PDB entry 8XQT | electron microscopy, 2.94 A resolution | chains A and R of the 5 polymer chains in the assembly

[Chain A]
Protein: Guanine nucleotide-binding protein G(i) subunit alpha-1
From: Homo sapiens
Reference sequence: P63096 (GNAI1_HUMAN); numbering as in UniProt (aligned over 1-354)
Amino-acid sequence (370 residues; each row starts with the number of its first residue; numbers below 1 keep their minus sign (Met-15 is residue -15)):
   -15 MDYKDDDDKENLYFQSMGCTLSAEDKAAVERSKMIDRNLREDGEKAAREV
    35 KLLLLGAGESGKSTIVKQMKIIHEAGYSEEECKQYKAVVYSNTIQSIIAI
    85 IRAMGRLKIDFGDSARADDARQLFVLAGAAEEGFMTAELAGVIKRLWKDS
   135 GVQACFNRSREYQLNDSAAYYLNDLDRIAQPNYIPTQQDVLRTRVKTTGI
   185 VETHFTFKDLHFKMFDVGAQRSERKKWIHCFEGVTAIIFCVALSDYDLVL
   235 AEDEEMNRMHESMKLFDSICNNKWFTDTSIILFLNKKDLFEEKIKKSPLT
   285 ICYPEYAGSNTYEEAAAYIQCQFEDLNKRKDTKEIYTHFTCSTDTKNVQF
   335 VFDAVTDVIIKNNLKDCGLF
Not modelled in the structure: -15 to 2, 55-181
Construct notes: initiating methionine (-15); expression tag (-14 to 0); conflict Ala203 (Gly in P63096), Ser326 (Ala in P63096)

[Chain R]
Protein: Exo-alpha-sialidase, Taste receptor type 2 member 14, LgBiT
From: Clostridium perfringens
Notes: EC 3.2.1.18
Reference sequence: chimeric construct of Q59310, Q9NYV8: residues -455 to -4 from Q59310 (Q59310_CLOPF) positions 243-694 (UniProt number = residue number + 698); residues 2-317 from Q9NYV8 positions 2-317 (same numbers)
Amino-acid sequence (990 residues; row label = number of the first residue in the row; numbers below 1 keep their minus sign (Met-499 is residue -499)):
  -499 MKTIIALSYIFCLVFADYKDDDDAHHHHHHHHHHENLYFQSGRAVEGAVK
  -449 TEPVDLFHPGFLNSSNYRIPALFKTKEGTLIASIDARRHGGADAPNNDID
  -399 TAVRRSEDGGKTWDEGQIIMDYPDKSSVIDTTLIQDDETGRIFLLVTHFP
  -349 SKYGFWNAGLGSGFKNIDGKEYLCLYDSSGKEFTVRENVVYDKDSNKTEY
  -299 TTNALGDLFKNGTKIDNINSSTAPLKAKGTSYINLVYSDDDGKTWSEPQN
  -249 INFQVKKDWMKFLGIAPGRGIQIKNGEHKGRIVVPVYYTNEKGKQSSAVI
  -199 YSDDSGKNWTIGESPNDNRKLENGKIINSKTLSDDAPQLTECQVVEMPNG
  -149 QLKLFMRNLSGYLNIATSFDGGATWDETVEKDTNVLEPYCQLSVINYSQK
   -99 VDGKDAVIFSNPNARSRSNGTVRIGLINQVGTYENGEPKYEFDWKYNKLV
   -49 KPGYYAYSCLTELSNGNIGLLYEGTPSEEMSYIEMNLKYLESGANKGSAG
     1 SGGVIKSIFTFVLIVEFIIGNLGNSFIALVNCIDWVKGRKISSVDRILTA
    51 LAISRISLVWLIFGSWCVSVFFPALFATEKMFRMLTNIWTVINHFSVWLA
   101 TGLGTFYFLKIANFSNSIFLYLKWRVKKVVLVLLLVTSVFLFLNIALINI
   151 HINASINGYRRNKTCSSDSSNFTRFSSLIVLTSTVFIFIPFTLSLAMFLL
   201 LIFSMWKHRKKMQHTVKISGDASTKAHRGVKSVITFFLLYAIFSLSFFIS
   251 VWTSERLEENLIILSQVMGMAYPSCHSCVLILGNKKLRQASLSVLLWLRY
   301 MFKDGEPSGHKEFRESSGSGSSGSGSSGSGSSVFTLEDFVGDWEQTAAYN
   351 LDQVLEQGGVSSLLQNLAVSVTPIQRIVRSGENALKIDIHVIIPYEGLSA
   401 DQMAQIEEVFKVVYPVDDHHFKVILPYGTLVIDGVTPNMLNYFGRPYEGI
   451 AVFDGKKITVTGTLWNGNKIIDERLITPDGSMLFRVTINS
Not modelled in the structure: -499 to 1, 159-171, 217-227, 300-490
Construct notes: initiating methionine (-499); expression tag (-498 to -456); conflict Ser-305 (Gly393 in Q59310); linker (-3 to 1)

[How chain A and chain R interact]
Contacting residue pairs - 25 pairs, chain A then chain R:
  Glu28(A) with Trp124(R)
  Arg32(A) with Trp124(R)
  Phe334(A) with Thr215(R)
  Asp337(A) with Lys211(R), salt bridge; Met212(R); Thr215(R)
  Thr340(A) with His208(R)
  Asp341(A) with His208(R)
  Ile344(A) with Asn113(R); Met205(R), hydrophobic; His208(R)
  Asn347(A) with Lys110(R), hydrogen bond (side chain-backbone); Lys123(R)
  Leu348(A) with Ile111(R), hydrophobic
  Asp350(A) with Lys110(R)
  Cys351(A) with Val44(R); Phe106(R), hydrophobic; Tyr107(R); Lys110(R); Ile111(R), hydrophobic
  Gly352(A) with Asn284(R); Lys285(R), hydrogen bond (backbone-backbone)
  Leu353(A) with Tyr107(R); Gly283(R)
  Phe354(A) with Lys285(R)
Interface residues without a listed pair, chain A (16 interface residues in all): Thr321, Gln333
Interface residues without a listed pair, chain R (20 interface residues in all): Ser42, Leu120, Val216, Lys286

[Overview]
The interface between chain A and chain R involves 16 residues on one side and 20 on the other; the contacts
include 2 hydrogen bonds and 1 salt bridge. Polar contacts include Asp337(A)-Lys211(R), Asn347(A)-Lys110(R)
and Gly352(A)-Lys285(R).
Chain A is Guanine nucleotide-binding protein G(i) subunit alpha-1 (Homo sapiens) and chain R is
Exo-alpha-sialidase, Taste receptor type 2 member 14, LgBiT (Clostridium perfringens); the structure,
Structure of human class T GPCR TAS2R14-Gi complex, was determined by electron microscopy, deposited together
with 8XQL, 8XQN, 8XQO, 8XQP, 8XQR, 8XQS and 8YKY.
